Entry 7SWF (electron microscopy, 3.79 A resolution); this record covers chains A and D of the 3 polymer chains in the assembly.

[Chain A]
Name: Protein argonaute 10
From: Arabidopsis thaliana
UniProt: Q9XGW1 (AGO10_ARATH); residues 1-988 here = UniProt positions 1-988
Sequence (988 residues; numbered 1 to 988; the number before each row is that of its first residue):
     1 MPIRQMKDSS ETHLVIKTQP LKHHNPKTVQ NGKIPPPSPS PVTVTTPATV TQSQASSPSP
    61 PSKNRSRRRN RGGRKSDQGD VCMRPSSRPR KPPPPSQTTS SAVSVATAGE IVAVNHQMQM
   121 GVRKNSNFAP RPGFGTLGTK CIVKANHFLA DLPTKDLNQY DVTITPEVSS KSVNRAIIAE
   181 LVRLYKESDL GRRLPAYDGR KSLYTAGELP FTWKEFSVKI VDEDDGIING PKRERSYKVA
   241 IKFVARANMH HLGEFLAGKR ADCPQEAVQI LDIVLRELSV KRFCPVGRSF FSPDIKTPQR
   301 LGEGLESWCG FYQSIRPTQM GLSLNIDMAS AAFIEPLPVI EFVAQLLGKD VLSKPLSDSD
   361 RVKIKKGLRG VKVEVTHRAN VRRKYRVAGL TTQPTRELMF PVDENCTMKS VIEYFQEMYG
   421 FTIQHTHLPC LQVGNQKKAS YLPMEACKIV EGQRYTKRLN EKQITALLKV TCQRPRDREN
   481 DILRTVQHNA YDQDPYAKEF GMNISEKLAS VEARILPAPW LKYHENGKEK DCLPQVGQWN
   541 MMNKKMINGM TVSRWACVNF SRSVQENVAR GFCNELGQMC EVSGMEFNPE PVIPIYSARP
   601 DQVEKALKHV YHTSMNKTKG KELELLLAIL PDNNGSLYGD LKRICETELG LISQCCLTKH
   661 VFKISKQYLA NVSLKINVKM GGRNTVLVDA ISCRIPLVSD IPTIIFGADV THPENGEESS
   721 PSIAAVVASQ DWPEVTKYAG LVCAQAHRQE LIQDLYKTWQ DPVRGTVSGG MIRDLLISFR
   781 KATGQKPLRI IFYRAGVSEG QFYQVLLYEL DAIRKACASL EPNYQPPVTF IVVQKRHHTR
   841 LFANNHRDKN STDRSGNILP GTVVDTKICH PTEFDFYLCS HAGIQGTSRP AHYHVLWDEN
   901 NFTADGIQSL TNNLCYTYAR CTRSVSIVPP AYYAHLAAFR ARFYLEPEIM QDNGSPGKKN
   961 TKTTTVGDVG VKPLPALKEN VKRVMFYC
Unresolved in the structure: 1-125, 223-233, 243-261, 394-424, 947-970
Construct notes: engineered mutation Ala-795 (Asp in Q9XGW1)
Metal / ion sites: Mg2+: Asp-709 (shared with U12(D) of chain D)
From the paper describing this entry:
  - binding site for the 21-nt RNA strand: Glu-714 to Ser-720, Lys-835 to Arg-840

[Chain D]
Molecule: 18-nt RNA strand
Sequence (18 nucleotides; row label = number of the first residue in the row):
     6 CCAUUGUCAC ACUCCAAA
Unresolved in the structure: 23
Metal / ion sites: Mg2+: U12 (shared with Asp-709(A) of chain A)

[Interface between chain A and chain D]
Contacting residue pairs (43):
  Lys-171(A) / C6(D)  hydrogen bond to the phosphate
  Lys-171(A) / C7(D)  salt bridge to the phosphate
  Arg-200(A) / C6(D)  hydrogen bond to the sugar
  Arg-276(A) / C7(D)  phosphate contact
  Arg-276(A) / A8(D)  salt bridge to the phosphate
  Arg-288(A) / A8(D)  salt bridge to the phosphate
  Arg-288(A) / U9(D)  salt bridge to the phosphate
  Ser-314(A) / U9(D)  hydrogen bond to the phosphate
  Arg-316(A) / U9(D)  salt bridge to the phosphate
  Glu-461(A) / A16(D)  phosphate contact
  Leu-468(A) / A16(D)  base contact
  Gln-538(A) / A21(D)  phosphate contact
  Asn-540(A) / A21(D)  hydrogen bond to the phosphate
  Met-542(A) / A21(D)  base contact
  Lys-666(A) / A21(D)  base contact
  Gln-667(A) / C20(D)  hydrogen bond to the base
  Gln-667(A) / A21(D)  base contact
  Ala-670(A) / A21(D)  base contact
  Asp-709(A) / U12(D)  phosphate contact
  Val-710(A) / U12(D)  sugar contact
  Thr-711(A) / U12(D)  hydrogen bond to the phosphate
  Thr-711(A) / C13(D)  hydrogen bond to the phosphate
  His-712(A) / G11(D)  sugar contact
  His-712(A) / U12(D)  hydrogen bond to the sugar
  Glu-714(A) / C13(D)  sugar contact
  Gly-796(A) / G11(D)  sugar contact
  Val-797(A) / U10(D)  hydrogen bond to the sugar
  Ser-798(A) / U9(D)  base contact
  Ser-798(A) / U10(D)  sugar contact
  Glu-799(A) / U9(D)  sugar contact
  Gln-834(A) / U10(D)  phosphate contact
  Lys-835(A) / G11(D)  phosphate contact
  Arg-836(A) / U10(D)  phosphate contact
  Arg-836(A) / G11(D)  salt bridge to the phosphate
  Arg-836(A) / U12(D)  salt bridge to the phosphate
  His-838(A) / U9(D)  salt bridge to the phosphate
  Ile-884(A) / U18(D)  base contact
  Gln-885(A) / C17(D)  base contact
  Gln-885(A) / U18(D)  hydrogen bond to the sugar
  His-935(A) / U12(D)  salt bridge to the phosphate
  His-935(A) / C13(D)  phosphate contact
  Phe-939(A) / C13(D)  phosphate contact
  Arg-942(A) / C13(D)  salt bridge to the phosphate
Interface residues without a listed pair, chain A (39 interface residues in all): Asp-198, Met-541, Met-579, Glu-750, Val-833, His-837, Arg-854
Interface residues without a listed pair, chain D (15 interface residues in all): A14, C19

[In short]
Chain A and chain D form an interface of 39 and 15 residues respectively, with 10 hydrogen bonds and 10 salt
bridges. Polar contacts include Gln-667(A)/C20(D), Arg-200(A)/C6(D) and His-712(A)/U12(D). Asp-709(A) and
U12(D) form the Mg2+ site. From the paper: a binding site for the 21-nt RNA strand at Glu-714(A) and
Lys-835(A).
Chain A is Protein argonaute 10 (Arabidopsis thaliana) and chain D is an 18-nt RNA strand; the structure,
Cryo-EM structure of Arabidopsis Ago10-guide-target RNA complex in a central duplex conformation, was
determined by electron microscopy.
